Entry 3DTA (X-ray diffraction, 3.20 A resolution); this record covers chains L and M of the 3 polymer chains in the assembly.

[Chain L]
Molecule: Reaction center protein L chain
Organism: Rhodobacter sphaeroides
UniProtKB: P0C0Y8 (RCEL_RHOSH); residues 1-281 here correspond to UniProt positions 2-282 (UniProt number = residue number + 1)
Amino-acid sequence (281 residues; row label = number of the first residue in the row):
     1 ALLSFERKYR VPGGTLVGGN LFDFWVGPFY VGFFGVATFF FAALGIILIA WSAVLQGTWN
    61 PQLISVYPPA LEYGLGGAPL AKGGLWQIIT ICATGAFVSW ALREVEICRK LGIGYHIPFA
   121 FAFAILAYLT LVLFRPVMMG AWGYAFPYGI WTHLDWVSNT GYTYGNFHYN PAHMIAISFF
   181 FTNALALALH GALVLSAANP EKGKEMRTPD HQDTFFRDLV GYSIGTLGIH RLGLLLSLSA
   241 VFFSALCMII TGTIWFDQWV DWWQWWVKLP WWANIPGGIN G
Construct notes: engineered mutation Gln-212 (Glu213 in P0C0Y8)
Bound ions: bacteriochlorophyll a Mg site 1 near His-153 (its only coordinating residue here); bacteriochlorophyll a Mg site 2 near His-173 (its only coordinating residue here); Fe ion: His-190, His-230 (shared with His-219(M), Glu-234(M), His-266(M) of chain M)
Small-molecule neighbours:
  - bacteriochlorophyll a (BCL), molecule 1: Ile-46, Tyr-128, Leu-131, Phe-146, Ile-150, His-153, Leu-154, Trp-156, Val-157
  - bacteriochlorophyll a (BCL), molecule 2: Phe-97, Phe-121, Ala-124, Ile-125, Ala-127, Tyr-128, Leu-131, Trp-156, Val-157, Ser-158, Thr-160, Gly-161, Tyr-162, Asn-166, Phe-167, His-168, His-173, Ala-176, Ile-177, Phe-180, Phe-181, Val-241, Ser-244, Ala-245, Cys-247, Met-248
  - bacteriochlorophyll a (BCL), molecule 3: Val-157, Tyr-162, His-168, Phe-181
  - bacteriochlorophyll a (BCL), molecule 4: His-168, His-173, Met-174, Ile-177, Ser-178, Phe-181, Thr-182, Leu-185
  - bacteriopheophytin a (BPH), molecule 1: Phe-41, Ala-42, Gly-45, Ile-49, Ile-89, Cys-92, Ala-93, Ala-96, Phe-97, Trp-100, Glu-104, Ile-117, Ala-120, Phe-121, Phe-123, Ala-124, Tyr-128, Phe-146, Tyr-148, Gly-149, Ile-150, His-153, Phe-180, Ser-237, Leu-238, Val-241
  - bacteriopheophytin a (BPH), molecule 2: Phe-181, Ala-184, Leu-185, Ala-188, Leu-189, Phe-216, Leu-219, Val-220
  - ubiquinone-10 (U10), molecule 1: Phe-29, Tyr-30, Val-31, Gly-35, Thr-38, Phe-39, Trp-100, Arg-103
  - ubiquinone-10 (U10), molecule 2: Pro-171, Ile-175, Ser-178, Phe-179, Thr-182, Leu-189, Leu-193, Phe-216, Tyr-222, Ser-223, Ile-224, Gly-225, Ile-229, Leu-232, Leu-236, Phe-243, Leu-246, Ile-250, Ile-254, Trp-259, Trp-262

[Chain M]
Molecule: Reaction center protein M chain
Organism: Rhodobacter sphaeroides
UniProtKB: P0C0Y9 (RCEM_RHOSH); residues 1-307 here correspond to UniProt positions 2-308 (UniProt number = residue number + 1)
Amino-acid sequence (314 residues; each row starts with the number of its first residue):
     1 AEYQNIFSQV QVRGPADLGM TEDVNLANRS GVGPFSTLLG WFGDAQLGPI YLGSLGVLSL
    61 FSGLMWFFTI GIWFWYQAGW NPAVFLRDLF FFSLEPPAPE YGLSFAAPLK EGGLWLIASF
   121 FMFVAVWSWW GRTYLRAQAL GMGKHTAWAF LSAIWLWMVL GFIRPILMGS WSEAVPYGIF
   181 SHLDWTNNFS LVHGNLFYNP FHGLSIAFLY GSALLFAMHG ATILAVSRFG GERELEQIAD
   241 RGTAAERAAL FWRWTMGFNA TMEGIHRWAI WMAVLVTLTG GIGILLSGTV VDNWYVWGQN
   301 HGMAPLNHHH HHHH
Unresolved in the structure: 303-314
Construct notes: engineered mutation Asp-44 (Asn45 in P0C0Y9); expression tag (308-314)
Bound ions: bacteriochlorophyll a Mg site 1 near His-182 (its only coordinating residue here); bacteriochlorophyll a Mg site 2 near His-202 (its only coordinating residue here); Fe ion: His-219, Glu-234, His-266 (shared with His-190(L), His-230(L) of chain L)
Small-molecule neighbours:
  - bacteriochlorophyll a (BCL), molecule 1: Trp-66, Phe-67, Leu-89, Met-122, Trp-157, Leu-160, Val-175, Ile-179, His-182, Leu-183, Trp-185, Thr-186
  - bacteriochlorophyll a (BCL), molecule 2: Trp-66, Met-122, Val-126, Ala-153, Leu-156, Trp-157, Leu-160, Trp-185, Thr-186, Asn-187, Phe-189, Ser-190, Asn-195, Leu-196, Phe-197, His-202, Ser-205, Ile-206, Leu-209, Tyr-210, Val-276, Thr-277, Gly-280, Gly-281, Ile-284
  - bacteriochlorophyll a (BCL), molecule 3: Phe-197, Gly-203, Ile-206, Ala-207, Tyr-210, Gly-211, Leu-214
  - bacteriopheophytin a (BPH), molecule 1: Ser-59, Leu-60, Gly-63, Leu-64, Phe-67, Ala-125, Val-126, Trp-129, Thr-133, Thr-146, Ala-149, Phe-150, Ser-152, Ala-153, Ala-273, Val-274, Thr-277
  - bacteriopheophytin a (BPH), molecule 2: Tyr-210, Ala-213, Leu-214, Ala-217, Met-218, Trp-252, Thr-255, Met-256
  - speroidenone (SPN): Trp-66, Phe-67, Phe-68, Ile-70, Gly-71, Ile-72, Phe-74, Trp-75, Phe-85, Leu-89, Phe-105, Trp-115, Leu-116, Ser-119, Phe-120, Met-122, Phe-123, Trp-157, Met-158, Leu-160, Gly-161, Phe-162, Trp-171, Val-175, Tyr-177, Gly-178, Ile-179, His-182
  - ubiquinone-10 (U10): Leu-214, Leu-215, Met-218, His-219, Thr-222, Ile-223, Ala-245, Ala-248, Ala-249, Trp-252, Met-256, Phe-258, Asn-259, Ala-260, Thr-261, Met-262, Ile-265, Trp-268, Met-272
Curated features (UniProtKB/Swiss-Prot):
  - binding site ((7R,8Z)-bacteriochlorophyll b): His-182, His-202
  - binding site (Fe cation): His-219, Glu-234, His-266
  - binding site (a ubiquinone): Trp-252

[How chain L and chain M interact]
Residue-residue contacts (201; chain L residue first):
  Ala-1(L) with Arg-253(M), hydrogen bond (backbone-side chain)
  Leu-3(L) with Leu-250(M), hydrophobic; Arg-253(M); Asn-259(M)
  Phe-5(L) with Arg-241(M); Glu-246(M)
  Glu-6(L) with Leu-250(M); Arg-253(M), salt bridge; Trp-254(M), hydrogen bond
  Lys-8(L) with Glu-246(M), salt bridge
  Tyr-9(L) with Thr-243(M), hydrogen bond; Glu-246(M), hydrogen bond; Arg-247(M); Leu-250(M), hydrophobic; Trp-254(M)
  Arg-10(L) with Arg-253(M); Trp-254(M)
  Trp-25(L) with Trp-254(M)
  Pro-28(L) with Arg-253(M); Trp-254(M); Gly-257(M)
  Phe-29(L) with Trp-254(M); Thr-255(M); Met-256(M)
  Tyr-30(L) with Trp-254(M), hydrogen bond (backbone-backbone)
  Trp-100(L) with Thr-255(M)
  Arg-103(L) with Trp-254(M), hydrogen bond (side chain-backbone); Thr-255(M), hydrogen bond (side chain-backbone)
  Glu-104(L) with Phe-251(M); Thr-255(M)
  Ile-107(L) with Phe-251(M), hydrophobic; Thr-255(M)
  Cys-108(L) with Phe-251(M), hydrophobic
  Lys-110(L) with Trp-254(M)
  Leu-111(L) with Arg-247(M), hydrogen bond (backbone-side chain); Phe-251(M), hydrophobic; Trp-254(M), hydrophobic
  Gly-112(L) with Arg-228(M), hydrogen bond (backbone-side chain)
  Ile-113(L) with Ala-225(M); Val-226(M), hydrophobic; Arg-228(M); Phe-251(M), hydrophobic
  Gly-114(L) with Ala-225(M), hydrogen bond (backbone-backbone); Arg-228(M)
  His-116(L) with Gln-4(M), hydrogen bond (side chain-backbone); Ala-221(M); Leu-224(M); Ala-225(M)
  Ile-117(L) with Ala-221(M); Thr-222(M); Phe-251(M), hydrophobic; Trp-252(M), hydrophobic
  Trp-151(L) with Phe-197(M)
  Leu-154(L) with Phe-197(M)
  Val-157(L) with Phe-197(M), hydrophobic
  Tyr-162(L) with Asn-187(M), hydrogen bond; Leu-191(M)
  Asn-166(L) with Leu-183(M); Asp-184(M); Asn-187(M)
  His-168(L) with Leu-183(M), hydrogen bond (side chain-backbone); Thr-186(M); Asn-187(M)
  Tyr-169(L) with Phe-180(M); Asp-184(M), hydrogen bond
  Met-174(L) with Phe-180(M), hydrophobic; Leu-183(M), hydrophobic
  Phe-180(L) with Ala-213(M), hydrophobic
  Asn-183(L) with Ser-212(M), hydrogen bond (side chain-backbone); Ala-213(M); Phe-216(M)
  Ala-184(L) with Ala-273(M)
  Ala-186(L) with Phe-216(M)
  Leu-187(L) with Ser-212(M); Phe-216(M), hydrophobic
  Ala-188(L) with Ala-273(M)
  His-190(L) with His-219(M), hydrogen bond; Glu-234(M), salt bridge; His-266(M), hydrogen bond
  Ala-192(L) with His-145(M); Thr-146(M)
  Val-194(L) with Glu-234(M); Leu-235(M); His-266(M)
  Leu-195(L) with His-145(M); Glu-263(M); His-266(M); Arg-267(M)
  Ser-196(L) with Met-142(M); Gly-143(M), hydrogen bond (backbone-backbone); His-145(M)
  Ala-197(L) with Leu-235(M), hydrophobic
  Ala-198(L) with Leu-235(M), hydrophobic; Ile-238(M), hydrophobic
  Asn-199(L) with Gly-143(M); His-145(M); Glu-263(M), hydrogen bond; Arg-267(M)
  Pro-200(L) with Gly-141(M); Gly-143(M)
  Glu-201(L) with Gln-138(M); Gly-141(M), hydrogen bond (backbone-backbone); Met-142(M); Lys-144(M), salt bridge
  Lys-204(L) with Gly-141(M)
  Met-206(L) with Leu-235(M)
  Arg-207(L) with Leu-140(M), hydrogen bond (side chain-backbone); Gly-141(M)
  Thr-208(L) with Leu-235(M)
  Pro-209(L) with Leu-235(M)
  Asp-210(L) with Met-20(M)
  His-211(L) with Met-20(M); Glu-22(M), salt bridge; Leu-140(M); Met-142(M)
  Gln-212(L) with Met-142(M); Leu-235(M)
  Thr-214(L) with Gly-19(M); Met-20(M), hydrogen bond (side chain-backbone); Arg-29(M)
  Phe-215(L) with Thr-133(M); Arg-136(M); Ala-137(M); Leu-140(M), hydrophobic; Met-142(M), hydrophobic; Thr-146(M)
  Arg-217(L) with Asp-44(M), salt bridge; Gln-46(M); Gly-48(M); Pro-49(M); Ile-50(M); Tyr-51(M)
  Asp-218(L) with Val-24(M); Arg-29(M), salt bridge; Ile-50(M); Tyr-51(M), hydrogen bond (backbone-backbone); Arg-132(M), hydrogen bond (backbone-side chain); Arg-136(M)
  Leu-219(L) with Ile-50(M); Trp-129(M); Arg-132(M), hydrogen bond (backbone-side chain); Thr-133(M)
  Val-220(L) with Ile-50(M)
  Gly-221(L) with Gly-48(M), hydrogen bond (backbone-backbone); Pro-49(M); Ile-50(M)
  Tyr-222(L) with Asp-44(M), hydrogen bond (side chain-backbone); Gln-46(M); Leu-47(M), hydrophobic
  Ser-223(L) with Asp-44(M)
  Ile-224(L) with Phe-42(M), hydrophobic; Gly-43(M); Asp-44(M), hydrogen bond (backbone-backbone)
  Thr-226(L) with Glu-232(M)
  Leu-227(L) with Asn-5(M); Glu-232(M)
  Gly-228(L) with Phe-42(M)
  Ile-229(L) with Phe-216(M)
  His-230(L) with His-219(M), hydrogen bond; Gly-220(M); Ile-223(M); Glu-234(M), salt bridge
  Arg-231(L) with Tyr-3(M); Asn-5(M), hydrogen bond; Ile-6(M), hydrogen bond (side chain-backbone); Phe-7(M); Ser-8(M), hydrogen bond; Trp-41(M), hydrogen bond (side chain-backbone); Phe-42(M), hydrogen bond (side chain-backbone); Leu-224(M)
  Leu-232(L) with Phe-42(M), hydrophobic
  Gly-233(L) with Phe-216(M)
  Leu-234(L) with Ile-6(M), hydrophobic; Ala-221(M), hydrophobic; Leu-224(M), hydrophobic
  Leu-235(L) with Phe-42(M), hydrophobic
  Ser-237(L) with Ala-213(M), hydrogen bond (side chain-backbone); Phe-216(M); Ala-217(M), hydrogen bond (side chain-backbone)
  Trp-263(L) with Phe-180(M), hydrophobic
  Trp-266(L) with Leu-86(M), hydrogen bond (side chain-backbone); Arg-87(M), hydrogen bond (side chain-backbone)
  Val-267(L) with Arg-87(M); Asp-88(M)
  Trp-272(L) with Ala-83(M); Leu-86(M), hydrophobic; Arg-87(M), hydrogen bond (backbone-side chain)
  Ala-273(L) with Arg-87(M)
  Ile-275(L) with Asn-81(M); Ala-83(M), hydrophobic; Arg-87(M), hydrogen bond (backbone-side chain)
  Pro-276(L) with Val-84(M)
  Gly-277(L) with Arg-87(M), hydrogen bond (backbone-side chain)
  Gly-278(L) with Gln-77(M); Val-84(M); Asp-88(M)
  Ile-279(L) with Asp-88(M), hydrogen bond (backbone-side chain); Phe-91(M), hydrophobic; Phe-92(M), hydrophobic
  Asn-280(L) with Asp-88(M), hydrogen bond (backbone-side chain); Phe-91(M)
Also at the interface, not in a pair above, chain L (97 interface residues in all): Leu-2, Asp-155, Ser-158, Phe-181, Leu-189, Gly-191, Leu-193, Asp-213, Gly-225, Gly-281
Also at the interface, not in a pair above, chain M (99 interface residues in all): Asp-17, Leu-39, Ala-78, Phe-90, Ala-149, Tyr-198, Leu-209, Leu-215, Met-218, Phe-229, Ala-239, Ala-249, Ala-269, Ile-270, Met-272

[Summary]
Chain L and chain M form an interface of 97 and 99 residues respectively; the contacts include 43 hydrogen
bonds and 8 salt bridges. Among the polar pairs are Glu-6(L)/Arg-253(M), Lys-8(L)/Glu-246(M) and
His-190(L)/Glu-234(M).
Here chain L is Reaction center protein L chain and chain M is Reaction center protein M chain, both from
Rhodobacter sphaeroides. Entry 3DTA (E(L212)Q, N(M44)D double mutant structure of photosynthetic reaction
center from Rhodobacter sphaeroides) was determined by X-ray diffraction.
